PDB entry 2AW2 | X-ray diffraction, 2.80 A resolution | chains A and B

[Chain A]
Name: B and T lymphocyte attenuator
Organism: Homo sapiens
Notes: fragment: extracellular domain (residues 26-137)
UniProtKB: Q7Z6A9 (BTLA_HUMAN); residues 26-137 here = UniProt positions 26-137
Sequence (120 residues; numbered 26 to 145; the number before each row is that of its first residue):
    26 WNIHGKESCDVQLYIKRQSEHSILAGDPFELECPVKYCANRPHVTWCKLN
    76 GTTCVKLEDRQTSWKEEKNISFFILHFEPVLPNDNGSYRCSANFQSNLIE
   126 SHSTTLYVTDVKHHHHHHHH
Unresolved in the structure: 26-33, 144-145
Differences from the reference sequence: expression tag (138-145)
Disulfides: Cys34-Cys63, Cys58-Cys115, Cys72-Cys79
Metal / ion sites: Ni2+: His139, His141

[Chain B]
Name: Tumor necrosis factor receptor superfamily member 14
Organism: Homo sapiens
Notes: fragment: truncated extracellular domain contains CRD1, 2 and part of CRD3 (residues 39-142)
UniProtKB: Q92956 (TNR14_HUMAN); residues 1-104 here correspond to UniProt positions 39-142 (UniProt number = residue number + 38)
Sequence (108 residues; numbered -3 to 104; the number before each row is that of its first residue; numbers below 1 keep their minus sign (Gly-3 is residue -3)):
    -3 GSHMLPSCKEDEYPVGSECCPKCSPGYRVKEACGELTGTVCEPCPPGTYI
    47 AHLNGLSKCLQCQMCDPAMGLRASRNCSRTENAVCGCSPGHFCIVQDGDH
    97 CAACRAYA
Unresolved in the structure: -3 to 1, 93-94, 104
Differences from the reference sequence: cloning artifact (-3 to 0)
Disulfides: Cys4-Cys15, Cys16-Cys29, Cys19-Cys37, Cys40-Cys55, Cys58-Cys73, Cys61-Cys81, Cys83-Cys100, Cys89-Cys97
Glycans and other covalent adducts: N-acetylglucosamine (NAG) linked to Asn72

[How chain A and chain B interact]
Residue-residue contacts (42):
  Gln37(A) - Thr33(B)  hydrogen bond
  Gln37(A) - Gly34(B)  hydrogen bond (side chain-backbone)
  Gln37(A) - Val36(B)
  Leu38(A) - Leu32(B)
  Leu38(A) - Thr33(B)
  Leu38(A) - Gly34(B)  hydrogen bond (backbone-backbone)
  Tyr39(A) - Leu32(B)
  Ile40(A) - Leu32(B)
  Lys41(A) - Glu31(B)
  Arg42(A) - Glu14(B)
  Arg42(A) - Cys15(B)  hydrogen bond (side chain-backbone)
  Arg42(A) - Gly30(B)
  Arg42(A) - Glu31(B)  salt bridge
  Leu74(A) - Asp7(B)
  Gly76(A) - Glu6(B)
  Gly76(A) - Asp7(B)
  Thr77(A) - Leu49(B)
  Ser112(A) - Lys5(B)  hydrogen bond
  Arg114(A) - Asp7(B)  salt bridge
  Arg114(A) - Pro17(B)
  Arg114(A) - Lys18(B)  hydrogen bond (side chain-backbone)
  Ser121(A) - Tyr23(B)
  Ser121(A) - Pro39(B)
  Asn122(A) - Lys26(B)  hydrogen bond
  Asn122(A) - Cys37(B)
  Leu123(A) - Ser20(B)
  Leu123(A) - Tyr23(B)  hydrophobic
  Leu123(A) - Thr35(B)
  Leu123(A) - Val36(B)
  Leu123(A) - Cys37(B)  hydrogen bond (backbone-backbone)
  Ile124(A) - Thr35(B)
  Glu125(A) - Pro17(B)
  Glu125(A) - Lys18(B)
  Glu125(A) - Ser20(B)  hydrogen bond
  Glu125(A) - Gly34(B)
  Glu125(A) - Thr35(B)  hydrogen bond (backbone-backbone)
  Glu125(A) - Cys37(B)
  Ser126(A) - Pro17(B)
  His127(A) - Pro17(B)
  His127(A) - Gly30(B)  hydrogen bond (side chain-backbone)
  His127(A) - Glu31(B)
  His127(A) - Thr33(B)  hydrogen bond (side chain-backbone)
Other interface residues (no listed pair), chain A (21 interface residues in all): Asn118, Ser128, Thr130
Other interface residues (no listed pair), chain B (25 interface residues in all): Glu8, Cys16, Cys19, Cys29, Glu38

[In short]
21 residues of chain A face 25 of chain B across their interface, with 12 hydrogen bonds and 2 salt bridges.
Polar contacts include Arg42(A)-Glu31(B), Arg114(A)-Asp7(B) and Gln37(A)-Thr33(B). N-acetylglucosamine is
covalently linked to Asn72(B). His139(A) and His141(A) coordinate Ni2+.
Chain A is B and T lymphocyte attenuator and chain B is Tumor necrosis factor receptor superfamily member 14,
both from Homo sapiens; the structure, Crystal structure of the human BTLA-HVEM complex, was determined by
X-ray diffraction.
